7VII - chains H and J of the 14 polymer chains in the assembly; structure by electron microscopy, 5.60 A resolution (low resolution: residue-level contacts below are approximate; hydrogen-bond / salt-bridge calls are withheld).

Chain H (and J):
Molecule: Capsid decoration protein
Organism: Escherichia phage lambda
Notes: chain J of this document is another copy of the same molecule, construct and numbering; everything in this record applies to it too
Reference sequence: P03712 (DECO_LAMBD); residues 1-110 here = UniProt positions 1-110
Chain sequence (110 residues; row label = number of the first residue in the row):
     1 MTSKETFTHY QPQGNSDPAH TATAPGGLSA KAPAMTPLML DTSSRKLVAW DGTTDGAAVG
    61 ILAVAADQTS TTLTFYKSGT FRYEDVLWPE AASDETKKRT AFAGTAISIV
Not modelled in the structure: 1

Interface between chain H and chain J:
Pairs across the interface (19; chain H residue first):
  His20(H) - Asp17(J)
  His20(H) - Pro18(J)
  Ala22(H) - Ser108(J)
  Thr23(H) - Ile109(J)
  Thr23(H) - Val110(J)
  Pro25(H) - Arg99(J)
  Leu40(H) - Thr100(J)
  Leu40(H) - Ala103(J)
  Ser43(H) - Lys97(J)
  Ser44(H) - Thr96(J)
  Ser44(H) - Lys97(J)
  Arg45(H) - Asp55(J)
  Arg45(H) - Lys97(J)
  Arg45(H) - Thr100(J)
  Lys77(H) - Asp17(J)
  Lys77(H) - Gly79(J)
  Lys77(H) - Ala106(J)
  Lys77(H) - Ser108(J)
  Thr105(H) - Gly104(J)
Also at the interface, not in a pair above, chain H (13 interface residues in all): Thr21, Lys46, Val59
Also at the interface, not in a pair above, chain J (16 interface residues in all): Thr80, Ile107

In short:
Chain H and chain J form an interface of 13 and 16 residues respectively.
Chain H and chain J are both Capsid decoration protein (Escherichia phage lambda); the structure, cryoEM
structure of bacteriophage lambda capsid at 5.6 Angstrom, was determined by electron microscopy together with
7VI9, 7VIA and 7VIK from the same study.
